Entry 9F90 (X-ray diffraction, 2.91 A resolution); this record covers chains B and A of the 3 polymer chains in the assembly.

# Chain B
Molecule: Motavizumab Fab light chain
From: Mus musculus
Notes: antibody fragment or engineered binder
Sequence (213 residues; each row starts with the number of its first residue; note: 1 number in that range is skipped by the numbering (no residue carries it; nothing is unmodelled there)):
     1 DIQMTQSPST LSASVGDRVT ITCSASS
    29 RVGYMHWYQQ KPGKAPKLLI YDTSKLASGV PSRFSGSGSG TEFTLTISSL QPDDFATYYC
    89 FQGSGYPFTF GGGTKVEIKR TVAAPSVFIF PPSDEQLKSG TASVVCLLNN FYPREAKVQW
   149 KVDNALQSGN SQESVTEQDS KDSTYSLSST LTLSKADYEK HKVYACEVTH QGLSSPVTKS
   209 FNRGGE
Unresolved in the structure: 213-214
Cystine bridges: Cys23-Cys88, Cys134-Cys194

# Chain A
Molecule: Motavizumab Fab heavy chain
From: Mus musculus
Notes: antibody fragment or engineered binder
Sequence (225 residues; row label = number of the first residue in the row; a row labelled like 35A-35B holds insertion residues (35A, then the next letters in order)):
     1 QVTLRESGPA LVKPTQTLTL TCTFSGFSLS TAGMS
35A-35B VG
    36 WIRQPPGKAL EWLADIWWDD KKHYNPSLKD RLTISKDTSK NQVVLKV
82A-82C TNM
    83 DPADTATYYC ARDMIFNF
100A-100B YF
   101 DVWGQGTTVT VSSASTKGPS VFPLAPSSKS TSGGTAALGC LVKDYFPEPV TVSWNSGALT
   161 SGVHTFPAVL QSSGLYSLSS VVTVPSSSLG TQTYICNVNH KPSNTKVDKK VEPKSCDK
Unresolved in the structure: 127-134, 214-218
Cystine bridges: Cys22-Cys92, Cys140-Cys196
Metal / ion sites: K+ near Lys71 (its only coordinating residue here)

# Chain B / chain A interface
Pairs across the interface (65):
  His34(B) - Phe100(A)
  His34(B) - Tyr100A(A)
  Tyr36(B) - Tyr100A(A)
  Tyr36(B) - Phe100B(A)  hydrogen bond (side chain-backbone)
  Tyr36(B) - Trp103(A)
  Gln38(B) - Gln39(A)  hydrogen bond
  Gln38(B) - Tyr91(A)
  Lys42(B) - Tyr91(A)  hydrogen bond (backbone-side chain)
  Ala43(B) - Tyr91(A)  hydrophobic
  Ala43(B) - Gly104(A)
  Pro44(B) - Leu45(A)  hydrophobic
  Pro44(B) - Trp103(A)
  Leu46(B) - Tyr100A(A)  hydrophobic
  Tyr49(B) - Tyr100A(A)
  Tyr87(B) - Gln39(A)  hydrogen bond
  Tyr87(B) - Lys43(A)
  Tyr87(B) - Ala44(A)  hydrophobic
  Phe89(B) - Phe100(A)
  Phe89(B) - Tyr100A(A)  hydrophobic
  Phe89(B) - Phe100B(A)  hydrophobic
  Gly91(B) - Phe100(A)
  Tyr94(B) - Trp47(A)  hydrophobic
  Tyr94(B) - Asp50(A)  hydrogen bond
  Tyr94(B) - Trp52(A)  hydrogen bond
  Tyr94(B) - His58(A)  hydrogen bond
  Pro95(B) - Trp47(A)  hydrophobic
  Pro95(B) - Asn60(A)
  Pro95(B) - Pro61(A)
  Phe96(B) - Trp47(A)
  Phe96(B) - Asp95(A)
  Phe96(B) - Phe100(A)  hydrophobic
  Phe98(B) - Ile37(A)  hydrophobic
  Phe98(B) - Leu45(A)
  Phe98(B) - Trp103(A)  hydrophobic
  Gly99(B) - Ala44(A)
  Gly100(B) - Ala44(A)
  Phe116(B) - Thr135(A)
  Phe116(B) - Ala137(A)  hydrophobic
  Phe118(B) - Leu124(A)
  Phe118(B) - Ala125(A)
  Phe118(B) - Ala137(A)
  Phe118(B) - Leu138(A)  hydrophobic
  Ser121(B) - Phe122(A)
  Ser121(B) - Pro123(A)
  Gln124(B) - Phe122(A)
  Ser131(B) - Leu141(A)
  Ser131(B) - Lys143(A)
  Val133(B) - Leu124(A)  hydrophobic
  Val133(B) - Leu141(A)  hydrophobic
  Leu135(B) - Ala137(A)  hydrophobic
  Leu135(B) - Phe166(A)  hydrophobic
  Leu135(B) - Val181(A)  hydrophobic
  Asn137(B) - Thr183(A)
  Asn138(B) - His164(A)  hydrogen bond
  Gln160(B) - Val169(A)
  Gln160(B) - Leu170(A)  hydrogen bond (side chain-backbone)
  Gln160(B) - Gln171(A)
  Ser162(B) - Phe166(A)
  Ser162(B) - Pro167(A)  hydrogen bond (side chain-backbone)
  Val163(B) - Pro167(A)
  Ser174(B) - His164(A)
  Ser174(B) - Phe166(A)
  Leu175(B) - Phe166(A)
  Ser176(B) - Phe166(A)
  Ser176(B) - Ser179(A)  hydrogen bond
Interface residues without a listed pair, chain B (37 interface residues in all): Asp50, Glu123, Thr129, Thr164, Thr180
Interface residues without a listed pair, chain A (43 interface residues in all): Glu46, Asp101, Gln105, Pro126, Ala136, Thr165, Ser172

# In short
The interface between chain B and chain A involves 37 residues on one side and 43 on the other, with 11
hydrogen bonds. Polar contacts include Tyr36(B)-Phe100B(A), Gln38(B)-Gln39(A) and Lys42(B)-Tyr91(A).
Chain B is Motavizumab Fab light chain and chain A is Motavizumab Fab heavy chain, both from Mus musculus; the
structure, Crystal structure of a designed three-motif Respiratory Syncytial Virus immunogen in complex with
motavizumab fab, was determined by X-ray diffraction.
